6UPK - chains A and E of the 10 polymer chains in the assembly; structure by electron microscopy, 4.90 A resolution (low resolution: residue-level contacts below are approximate; hydrogen-bond / salt-bridge calls are withheld).

Chain A (and E):
Protein: Histone H3.1
From: Homo sapiens
Notes: chain E of this document is another copy of the same molecule, construct and numbering; everything in this record applies to it too
Reference sequence: P68431 (H31_HUMAN); residues 0-135 here correspond to UniProt positions 1-136 (UniProt number = residue number + 1)
Chain sequence (136 residues; row label = number of the first residue in the row; numbering starts at 0):
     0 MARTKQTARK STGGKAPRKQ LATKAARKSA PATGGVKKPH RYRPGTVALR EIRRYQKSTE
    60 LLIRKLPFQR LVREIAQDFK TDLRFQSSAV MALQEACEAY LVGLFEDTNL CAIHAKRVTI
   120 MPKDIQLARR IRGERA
Unresolved in the structure: 0-58, 135 (chain E: 0-37)
Swiss-Prot annotation at these positions:
  - modified residue: R2 (Asymmetric dimethylarginine), T3 (Phosphothreonine), K4 (Allysine), Q5 (5-glutamyl dopamine), T6 (Phosphothreonine), R8 (Citrulline), K9 (N6,N6,N6-trimethyllysine), S10 (ADP-ribosylserine), T11 (Phosphothreonine), K14 (N6-(2-hydroxyisobutyryl)lysine), R17 (Asymmetric dimethylarginine), K18 (N6-(2-hydroxyisobutyryl)lysine), K23 (N6-(2-hydroxyisobutyryl)lysine), R26 (Citrulline), K27 (N6,N6,N6-trimethyllysine), S28 (ADP-ribosylserine), K36 (N6,N6,N6-trimethyllysine), K37 (N6-methyllysine), Y41 (Phosphotyrosine), K56 (N6,N6,N6-trimethyllysine) and 8 more in UniProt
  - lipidation: K18 (N6-decanoyllysine)

Interface between chain A and chain E:
Pairs across the interface - 18 pairs, chain A then chain E:
  L109(A) - L126(E)
  C110(A) - H113(E)
  H113(A) - C110(E)
  H113(A) - H113(E)
  H113(A) - A114(E)
  H113(A) - K122(E)
  H113(A) - D123(E)
  A114(A) - H113(E)
  K122(A) - I112(E)
  K122(A) - H113(E)
  K122(A) - K115(E)
  D123(A) - H113(E)
  L126(A) - L109(E)
  L126(A) - H113(E)
  A127(A) - I130(E)
  I130(A) - D106(E)
  I130(A) - I130(E)
  R131(A) - I130(E)
Other interface residues (no listed pair), chain E (14 interface residues in all): A127, R129, R131

Summary:
10 residues of chain A face 14 of chain E across their interface.
Chain A and chain E are both Histone H3.1 (Homo sapiens); the structure, Structure of FACT_subnucleosome
complex 1, was determined by electron microscopy together with 6UPL from the same study.
